PDB entry 5T78 | X-ray diffraction, 2.20 A resolution | chains A and F of the 3 polymer chains in the assembly

== Chain A ==
Name: Fab fragment AR20.5 - Light Chain
Source organism: Mus musculus
Notes: fragment: antibody Fab fragment; antibody fragment or engineered binder
Amino-acid sequence (216 residues; numbered 1 to 216; the number before each row is that of its first residue):
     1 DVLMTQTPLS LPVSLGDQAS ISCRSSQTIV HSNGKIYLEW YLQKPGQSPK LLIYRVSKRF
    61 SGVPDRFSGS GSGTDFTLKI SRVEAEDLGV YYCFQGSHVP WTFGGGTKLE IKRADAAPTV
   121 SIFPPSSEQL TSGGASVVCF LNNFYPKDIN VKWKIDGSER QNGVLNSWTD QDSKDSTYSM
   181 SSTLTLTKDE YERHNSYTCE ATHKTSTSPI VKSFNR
Cystine bridges: C23-C93, C139-C199

== Chain F ==
Name: MUC1 Glycopeptide
Amino-acid sequence (8 residues; each row starts with the number of its first residue):
     1 APDTRPAP
Disordered / not traced: 1
Covalently attached groups: 2-acetamido-2-deoxy-beta-D-galactopyranose (NGA) linked to T4

== How chain A and chain F interact ==
Residue-residue contacts (15; chain A residue first):
  H31(A) with P6(F)
  K35(A) with P2(F), hydrogen bond (side chain-backbone)
  Y37(A) with T4(F); R5(F); P6(F)
  E39(A) with R5(F), salt bridge
  Y41(A) with R5(F)
  Y54(A) with D3(F)
  R55(A) with D3(F)
  K58(A) with D3(F), salt bridge
  F94(A) with R5(F)
  G96(A) with R5(F)
  W101(A) with R5(F); P6(F); P8(F), hydrophobic
Also at the interface, not in a pair above, chain A (13 interface residues in all): N33, V99

== Summary ==
13 residues of chain A face 6 of chain F across their interface, with 1 hydrogen bond and 2 salt bridges.
Polar contacts include E39(A)-R5(F), K58(A)-D3(F) and K35(A)-P2(F). 2-acetamido-2-deoxy-beta-D-galactopyranose
is covalently linked to T4(F).
Chain A is Fab fragment AR20.5 - Light Chain (Mus musculus) and chain F is MUC1 Glycopeptide; the structure,
Crystal structure of therapeutic mAB AR20.5 in complex with MUC1 peptide, was determined by X-ray diffraction.
